Entry 6XEZ (electron microscopy, 3.50 A resolution); this record covers chains A and D of the 8 polymer chains in the assembly.

# Chain A
Protein: RNA-directed RNA polymerase
Source organism: Severe acute respiratory syndrome coronavirus 2
Notes: EC 2.7.7.48
UniProt: P0DTD1 (R1AB_SARS2); residues 1-932 here correspond to UniProt positions 4393-5324 (UniProt number = residue number + 4392)
Sequence (932 residues; row label = number of the first residue in the row):
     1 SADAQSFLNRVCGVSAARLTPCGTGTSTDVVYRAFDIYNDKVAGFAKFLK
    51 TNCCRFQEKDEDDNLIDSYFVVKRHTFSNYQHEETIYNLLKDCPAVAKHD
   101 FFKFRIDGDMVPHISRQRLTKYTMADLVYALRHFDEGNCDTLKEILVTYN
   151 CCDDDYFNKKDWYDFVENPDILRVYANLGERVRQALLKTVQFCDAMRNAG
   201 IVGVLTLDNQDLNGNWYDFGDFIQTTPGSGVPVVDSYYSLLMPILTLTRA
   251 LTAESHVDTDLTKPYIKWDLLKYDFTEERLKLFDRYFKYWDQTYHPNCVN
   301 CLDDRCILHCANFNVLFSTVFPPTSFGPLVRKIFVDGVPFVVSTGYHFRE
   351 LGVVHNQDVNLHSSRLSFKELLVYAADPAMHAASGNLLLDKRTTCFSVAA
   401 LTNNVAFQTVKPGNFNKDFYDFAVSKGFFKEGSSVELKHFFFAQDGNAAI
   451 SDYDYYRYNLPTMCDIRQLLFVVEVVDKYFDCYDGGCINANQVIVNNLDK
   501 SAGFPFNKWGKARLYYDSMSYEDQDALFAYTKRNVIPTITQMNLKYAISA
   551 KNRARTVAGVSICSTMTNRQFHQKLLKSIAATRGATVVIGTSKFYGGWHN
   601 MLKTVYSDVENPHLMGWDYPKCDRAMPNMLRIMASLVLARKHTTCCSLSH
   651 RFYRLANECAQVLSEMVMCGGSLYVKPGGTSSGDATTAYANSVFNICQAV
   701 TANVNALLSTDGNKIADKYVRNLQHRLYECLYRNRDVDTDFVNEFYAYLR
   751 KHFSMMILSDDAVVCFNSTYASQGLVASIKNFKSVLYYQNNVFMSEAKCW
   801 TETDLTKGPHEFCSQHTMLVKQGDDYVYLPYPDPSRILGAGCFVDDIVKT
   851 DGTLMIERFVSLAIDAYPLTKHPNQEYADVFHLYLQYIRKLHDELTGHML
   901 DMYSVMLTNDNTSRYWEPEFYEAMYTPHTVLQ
Disordered / not traced: 1-3, 930-932
Bound ions: Mg2+: Asn209, Asp218 (together with ADP); Zn2+ site 1: His295, Cys301, Cys306, Cys310; Zn2+ site 2: Cys487, His642, Cys645, Cys646
Residues lining bound ligands:
  - chapso (1N7), molecule 1: Arg197, Val231, Asp284, Lys288, Tyr289
  - chapso (1N7), molecule 2: Val204, Asp221, Ile223, Val231, Val233, Arg733
  - ADP (adenosine-5'-diphosphate): Phe35, Lys50, Asn52, Lys73, His75, Asn79, Arg116, Asp208, Asn209, Tyr217, Asp218, Gly220, Asp221
Curated features (UniProtKB/Swiss-Prot):
  - region: Lys545 to Arg555 (Interaction with RMP Remdesivir), Thr582 to Pro620 (RdRp Palm N-ter)
  - active site: Ser759, Asp760, Asp761
  - binding site (Mn(2+)): Asn209, Asp218
  - binding site (Zn(2+)): His295, Cys301, Cys306, Cys310, Cys487, His642, Cys645, Cys646
  - site: Gln932 (Cleavage)
From the paper describing this entry:
  - binding site for ADP: Lys73, His75, Arg116
  - Mg2+ coordination through a water molecule: Asp208 (proposed by the authors, not directly observed)

# Chain D
Protein: Non-structural protein 8
Source organism: Severe acute respiratory syndrome coronavirus 2
UniProt: P0DTD1 (R1AB_SARS2); residues 1-198 here correspond to UniProt positions 3943-4140 (UniProt number = residue number + 3942)
Sequence (199 residues; row label = number of the first residue in the row; numbering starts at 0):
     0 MAIASEFSSLPSYAAFATAQEAYEQAVANGDSEVVLKKLKKSLNVAKSEF
    50 DRDAAMQRKLEKMADQAMTQMYKQARSEDKRAKVTSAMQTMLFTMLRKLD
   100 NDALNNIINNARDGCVPLNIIPLTTAAKLMVVIPDYNTYKNTCDGTTFTY
   150 ASALWEIQQVVDADSKIVQLSEISMDNSPNLAWPLIVTALRANSAVKLQ
Disordered / not traced: 0-5, 192-198
Sequence notes: initiating methionine (0)
Residues lining bound ligands: chapso (1N7): Ala66, Met67, Met70
Curated features (UniProtKB/Swiss-Prot):
  - site: Gln198 (Cleavage)

# Chain A / chain D interface
Contacting residue pairs (17):
  Phe415(A) with Met94(D), hydrophobic
  Ile847(A) with Val83(D), hydrophobic
  Asp851(A) with Arg75(D), salt bridge; Lys79(D)
  Thr853(A) with Lys72(D); Arg75(D)
  Leu895(A) with Tyr71(D), hydrophobic
  His898(A) with Tyr71(D)
  Met899(A) with Met67(D); Thr68(D)
  Met902(A) with Tyr71(D), hydrophobic
  Tyr903(A) with Met67(D), hydrogen bond (side chain-backbone); Met70(D)
  Val905(A) with Met67(D)
  Met906(A) with Asp64(D); Met67(D), hydrophobic
  Leu907(A) with Glu60(D)
Interface residues without a listed pair, chain A (16 interface residues in all): Lys417, Asp846, Val848, Thr908
Interface residues without a listed pair, chain D (14 interface residues in all): Ser76, Arg80, Met90

# In short
16 residues of chain A and 14 residues of chain D are in contact; the contacts include 1 hydrogen bond and 1
salt bridge. Polar pairs include Asp851(A)-Arg75(D) and Tyr903(A)-Met67(D). Bound to chain A: ADP and chapso.
The paper reports a binding site for ADP at Lys73(A), His75(A) and Arg116(A); water-mediated Mg2+ coordination
by Asp208(A).
Here chain A is RNA-directed RNA polymerase and chain D is Non-structural protein 8, both from Severe acute
respiratory syndrome coronavirus 2. Entry 6XEZ (Structure of SARS-CoV-2 replication-transcription complex
bound to nsp13 helicase - nsp13(2)-RTC) was determined by electron microscopy.
